7N61 - chains 0N and 1e of the 139 polymer chains in the assembly; structure by electron microscopy, 3.50 A resolution.

== Chain 0N ==
Protein: FAP225
Source organism: Chlamydomonas reinhardtii
Reference sequence: A8HNF2 (A8HNF2_CHLRE); the construct lacks a stretch of the UniProt sequence and is renumbered around it, so the offset changes along the chain: 1-424 = UniProt 1-424; 426-620 = UniProt 425-619; 621-758 = UniProt 621-758
Sequence (758 residues; each row starts with the number of its first residue; note: 1 number in that range is skipped by the numbering (no residue carries it; nothing is unmodelled there)):
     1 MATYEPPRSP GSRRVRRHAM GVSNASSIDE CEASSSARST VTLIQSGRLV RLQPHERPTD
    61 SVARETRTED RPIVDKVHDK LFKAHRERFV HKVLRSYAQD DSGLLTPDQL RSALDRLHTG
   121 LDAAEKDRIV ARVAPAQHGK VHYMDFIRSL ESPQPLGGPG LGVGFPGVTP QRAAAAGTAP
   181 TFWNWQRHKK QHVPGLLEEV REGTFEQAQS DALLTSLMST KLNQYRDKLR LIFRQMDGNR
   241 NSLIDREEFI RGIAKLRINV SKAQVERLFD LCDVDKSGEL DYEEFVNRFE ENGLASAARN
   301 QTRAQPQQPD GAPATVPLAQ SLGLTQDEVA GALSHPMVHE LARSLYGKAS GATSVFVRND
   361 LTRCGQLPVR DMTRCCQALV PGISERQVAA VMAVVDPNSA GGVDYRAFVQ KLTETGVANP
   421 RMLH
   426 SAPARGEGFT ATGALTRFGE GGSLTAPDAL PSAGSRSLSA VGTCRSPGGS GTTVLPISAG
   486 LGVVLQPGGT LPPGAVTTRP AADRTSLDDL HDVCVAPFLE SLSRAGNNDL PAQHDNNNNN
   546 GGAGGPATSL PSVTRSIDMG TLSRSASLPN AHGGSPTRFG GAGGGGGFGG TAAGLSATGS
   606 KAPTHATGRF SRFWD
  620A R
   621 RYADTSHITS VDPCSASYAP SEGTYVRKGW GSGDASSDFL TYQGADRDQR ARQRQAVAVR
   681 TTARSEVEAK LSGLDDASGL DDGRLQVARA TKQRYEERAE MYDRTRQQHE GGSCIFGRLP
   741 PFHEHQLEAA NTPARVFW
Not modelled in the structure: 1-38, 310-315, 426-606, 620A, 728-740, 755-758

== Chain 1e ==
Protein: Tubulin beta
Source organism: Chlamydomonas reinhardtii
Reference sequence: P04690 (TBB_CHLRE); numbering as in UniProt (aligned over 1-443)
Sequence (443 residues; numbered 1 to 443; the number before each row is that of its first residue):
     1 MREIVHIQGG QCGNQIGAKF WEVVSDEHGI DPTGTYHGDS DLQLERINVY FNEATGGRYV
    61 PRAILMDLEP GTMDSVRSGP YGQIFRPDNF VFGQTGAGNN WAKGHYTEGA ELIDSVLDVV
   121 RKEAESCDCL QGFQVCHSLG GGTGSGMGTL LISKIREEYP DRMMLTFSVV PSPKVSDTVV
   181 EPYNATLSVH QLVENADECM VLDNEALYDI CFRTLKLTTP TFGDLNHLIS AVMSGITCCL
   241 RFPGQLNADL RKLAVNLIPF PRLHFFMVGF TPLTSRGSQQ YRALTVPELT QQMWDAKNMM
   301 CAADPRHGRY LTASALFRGR MSTKEVDEQM LNVQNKNSSY FVEWIPNNVK SSVCDIPPKG
   361 LKMSATFIGN STAIQEMFKR VSEQFTAMFR RKAFLHWYTG EGMDEMEFTE AESNMNDLVS
   421 EYQQYQDASA EEEGEFEGEE EEA
Not modelled in the structure: 432-443
UniProt features mapped onto this chain:
  - binding site (GTP): Gln11, Glu69, Ser138, Gly142, Thr143, Gly144, Asn204, Asn226
  - binding site (Mg(2+)): Glu69
Small-molecule neighbours:
  - GDP (guanosine-5'-diphosphate): Gly10, Gln11, Cys12, Gln15, Ile16, Glu69, Ala97, Asn99, Ser138, Gly140, Gly141, Gly142, Thr143, Gly144, Asp177, Thr178, Glu181, Asn204, Leu207, Phe222, Leu225, Asn226, Ile229
  - GTP (guanosine-5'-triphosphate): Leu246, Asn247, Lys252

== How chain 0N and chain 1e interact ==
Pairs across the interface (69; chain 0N residue first):
  His610(0N) with Arg77(1e); Ser78(1e); Gly79(1e); Gln83(1e), hydrogen bond
  Ala611(0N) with Ser78(1e)
  Thr612(0N) with Arg77(1e); Ser78(1e)
  Phe615(0N) with Gly71(1e); Ser75(1e); Ser78(1e)
  Trp619(0N) with Ser78(1e)
  Arg621(0N) with Gln15(1e)
  Tyr622(0N) with Ser75(1e), hydrogen bond (side chain-backbone); Ser78(1e), hydrogen bond; Gly79(1e); Pro80(1e)
  Thr625(0N) with Lys19(1e), hydrogen bond; Gly223(1e); Asp224(1e); His227(1e), hydrogen bond (backbone-side chain)
  His627(0N) with Leu217(1e); Asp224(1e), salt bridge
  Ile628(0N) with His227(1e); Leu228(1e), hydrophobic; Phe270(1e), hydrophobic; Leu273(1e), hydrophobic
  Thr629(0N) with Lys359(1e), hydrogen bond (side chain-backbone); Gly360(1e); Leu361(1e)
  Ser630(0N) with Arg276(1e), hydrogen bond (backbone-side chain); Gln279(1e)
  Val631(0N) with Gln279(1e); Gly360(1e); Leu361(1e), hydrophobic
  Asp632(0N) with Arg276(1e), salt bridge; Gln279(1e), hydrogen bond (backbone-side chain)
  Cys634(0N) with Gln280(1e)
  Ser635(0N) with Gln279(1e), hydrogen bond (side chain-backbone); Gln280(1e)
  Ala636(0N) with Arg282(1e)
  Ser637(0N) with Leu284(1e); Gly360(1e); Leu361(1e); Lys362(1e), hydrogen bond (backbone-backbone)
  Tyr638(0N) with Gly360(1e)
  Ala639(0N) with Gly360(1e), hydrogen bond (backbone-backbone); Leu361(1e); Lys362(1e)
  Gly643(0N) with Arg320(1e), hydrogen bond (backbone-side chain)
  Thr644(0N) with Ile356(1e); Pro357(1e)
  Tyr645(0N) with Glu27(1e); Ser40(1e); Gln43(1e), hydrogen bond; Ile356(1e), hydrophobic; Lys359(1e)
  Val646(0N) with Arg320(1e); Ile356(1e)
  Arg647(0N) with Asp41(1e), salt bridge; Leu42(1e)
  Lys648(0N) with Gly244(1e); Gln245(1e); Asp355(1e)
  Asp658(0N) with Arg320(1e)
  Phe659(0N) with Arg320(1e); Asp355(1e)
  Thr661(0N) with Arg320(1e)
  Tyr662(0N) with Met321(1e), hydrogen bond (side chain-backbone); Ser322(1e)
Also at the interface, not in a pair above, chain 0N (33 interface residues in all): Arg614, Ala623, Asp624
Also at the interface, not in a pair above, chain 1e (45 interface residues in all): Glu22, Asp74, Val76, Leu215, Ala231, Thr274, Ala283

== Summary ==
The interface between chain 0N and chain 1e involves 33 residues on one side and 45 on the other, with 14
hydrogen bonds and 3 salt bridges. Polar contacts include His627(0N)-Asp224(1e), Asp632(0N)-Arg276(1e) and
Arg647(0N)-Asp41(1e). Bound to chain 1e: GTP and GDP.
Chain 0N is FAP225 and chain 1e is Tubulin beta, both from Chlamydomonas reinhardtii; the structure, structure
of C2 projections and MIPs, was determined by electron microscopy.
